PDB entry 1CT8 | X-ray diffraction, 2.20 A resolution | chains B and D of the 4 polymer chains in the assembly

Chain B (and D):
Name: 7C8 fab fragment; long chain
Organism: Mus musculus
Notes: antibody fragment or engineered binder; chain D of this document is another copy of the same molecule, construct and numbering; everything in this record applies to it too
Amino-acid sequence (220 residues; numbered 1 to 215 plus 5 insertion-coded residues; the number before each row is that of its first residue; a row labelled like 82A-82C holds insertion residues (82A, then the next letters in order)):
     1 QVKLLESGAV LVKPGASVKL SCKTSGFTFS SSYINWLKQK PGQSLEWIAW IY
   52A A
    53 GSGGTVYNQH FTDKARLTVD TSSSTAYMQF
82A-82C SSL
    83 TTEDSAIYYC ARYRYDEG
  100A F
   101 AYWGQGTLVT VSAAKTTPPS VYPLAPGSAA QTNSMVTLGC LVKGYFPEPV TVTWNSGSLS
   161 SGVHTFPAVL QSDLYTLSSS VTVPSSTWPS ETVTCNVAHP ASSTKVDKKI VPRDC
Disulfide bonds: Cys22-Cys92, Cys140-Cys195
Residues lining bound ligands:
  - TAA ([4-(2,2,2-trifluoro-acetylamino)-benzyl]-phosphonic acid mono-[2-(2,2-dichloro-1-hydroxy-ethylamino)-3-hydroxy-1-(4-nitro-phenyl)-propyl] ester), molecule 1: Tyr33, Asn35, Trp50, Tyr95, Tyr97, Phe100A
  - TAA, molecule 2: Ser54, Gly55, Gly56, Val58

How chain B and chain D interact:
Residue-residue contacts (4; chain B residue first):
  Gly53(B) - Tyr97(D)
  Ser54(B) - Tyr97(D)
  Tyr97(B) - Gly53(D)
  Tyr97(B) - Ser54(D)
Also at the interface, not in a pair above, chain B (4 interface residues in all): Tyr33
Also at the interface, not in a pair above, chain D (4 interface residues in all): Tyr33

Overview:
The chain B/chain D interface involves 4 residues from each chain. Chain B binds compound TAA.
Chain B and chain D are both 7C8 fab fragment; long chain (Mus musculus); the structure, Catalytic antibody
7C8 complex, was determined by X-ray diffraction.
